Entry 1DL7 (X-ray diffraction, 2.35 A resolution); this record covers chains L and H.

== Chain L ==
Protein: Protein (antibody M3C65 (light chain))
From: Mus musculus
Notes: fragment: fv (single chain); antibody fragment or engineered binder
Sequence (109 residues; row label = number of the first residue in the row):
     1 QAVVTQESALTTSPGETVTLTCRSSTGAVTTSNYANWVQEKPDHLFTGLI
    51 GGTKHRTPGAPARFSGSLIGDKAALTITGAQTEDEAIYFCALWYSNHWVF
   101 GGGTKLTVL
Disulfide bonds: C22-C90
Ligand contacts: P-nitrophenyl-phosphocholine (NCH): Y34, N36, G51, G52, H55, W93, W98

== Chain H ==
Protein: Protein (antibody M3C65 (heavy chain))
From: Mus musculus
Notes: fragment: fv (single chain); antibody fragment or engineered binder
Sequence (112 residues; numbered 1 to 112; the number before each row is that of its first residue):
     1 QVQLKESGPGLVAPSQSLSITCTVSGFSLTGYGVNWVRQPPGKGLEWLGM
    51 IWGDGSTDYNSALKSRLNISKDKSKSQVFLRMYSLQTDDTARYYCARDYG
   101 PYWGQGTLVTVS
Disulfide bonds: C22-C95
Ligand contacts: P-nitrophenyl-phosphocholine (NCH): W52, D98, Y99, G100

== Chain L / chain H interface ==
Residue-residue contacts - 20 pairs, chain L then chain H:
  N36(L) - P101(H)
  V38(L) - P101(H)  hydrophobic
  V38(L) - W103(H)
  H44(L) - Y94(H)
  F46(L) - L45(H)  hydrophobic
  F46(L) - Y94(H)
  F46(L) - W103(H)  hydrophobic
  G48(L) - P101(H)
  T57(L) - G100(H)  hydrogen bond (side chain-backbone)
  T57(L) - P101(H)
  P58(L) - Y102(H)
  F89(L) - L45(H)  hydrophobic
  W93(L) - W52(H)  hydrophobic
  N96(L) - W47(H)
  N96(L) - D58(H)
  H97(L) - W47(H)
  W98(L) - N35(H)  hydrogen bond
  W98(L) - W47(H)
  F100(L) - V37(H)  hydrophobic
  F100(L) - L45(H)  hydrophobic
Also at the interface, not in a pair above, chain L (17 interface residues in all): E40, L49, I50, G51
Also at the interface, not in a pair above, chain H (16 interface residues in all): Q39, E46, M50, R92, Q105

== Summary ==
Chain L and chain H form an interface of 17 and 16 residues respectively; the contacts include 2 hydrogen
bonds. Polar pairs include T57(L)-G100(H) and W98(L)-N35(H). P-nitrophenyl-phosphocholine is bound between
chain L and chain H.
Here chain L is Protein (antibody M3C65 (light chain)) and chain H is Protein (antibody M3C65 (heavy chain)),
both from Mus musculus. Entry 1DL7 (The structural basis of repertoire shift in an immune response to
phosphocholine) was determined by X-ray diffraction.
